PDB entry 3LCP | X-ray diffraction, 2.45 A resolution | chains A and C

[Chain A]
Name: Protein ERGIC-53
Organism: Homo sapiens
Notes: fragment: Carbohydrate Recognition Domain
Reference sequence: P49257 (LMAN1_HUMAN); residue numbers follow UniProt; this construct covers 32-277
Sequence (247 residues; each row starts with the number of its first residue):
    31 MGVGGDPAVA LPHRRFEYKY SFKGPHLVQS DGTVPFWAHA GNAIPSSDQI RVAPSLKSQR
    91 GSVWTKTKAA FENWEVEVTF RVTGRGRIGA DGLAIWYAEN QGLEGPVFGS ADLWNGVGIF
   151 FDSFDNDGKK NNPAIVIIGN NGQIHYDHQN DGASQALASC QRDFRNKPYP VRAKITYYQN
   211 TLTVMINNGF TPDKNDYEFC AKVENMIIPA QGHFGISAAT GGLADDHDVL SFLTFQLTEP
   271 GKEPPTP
Disordered / not traced: 31-40, 275-277
Sequence notes: expression tag (31)
Disulfide bonds: Cys190-Cys230
Metal / ion sites: Ca2+ site 1: Asp152, Phe154, Asn156, Asp181; Ca2+ site 2: Asp155, Asp157, Asn161, Asn162, Asp181
Curated features (UniProtKB/Swiss-Prot):
  - binding site (a carbohydrate): Ser88, Asp121, Asn156, His178, Gly251 to Leu253
  - binding site (Ca(2+)): Asp152, Phe154, Asn156, Asp181
From the paper describing this entry:
  - disease-associated variants - W67S: decreased stability (proposed by the authors, not directly observed)
  - disease-associated variants - W67S: decreased binding to Multiple coagulation factor deficiency protein 2 (chain C) (citing earlier work)

[Chain C]
Name: Multiple coagulation factor deficiency protein 2
Organism: Homo sapiens
Notes: fragment: EF-hand domains
Reference sequence: Q8NI22 (MCFD2_HUMAN); numbering as in UniProt (aligned over 58-146)
Sequence (93 residues; row label = number of the first residue in the row):
    54 GSHMGVINKP EAEMSPQELQ LHYFKMHDYD GNNLLDGLEL STAITHVHKE EGSEQAPLMS
   114 EDELINIIDG VLRDDDKNND GYIDYAEFAK SLQ
Disordered / not traced: 54-65, 99-109, 145-146
Sequence notes: expression tag (54-57)
Metal / ion sites: Ca2+ site 1: Asp81, Asp83, Asn85, Leu87, Glu92; Ca2+ site 2: Asp129, Asn131, Asp133, Tyr135, Glu140
Curated features (UniProtKB/Swiss-Prot):
  - binding site (Ca(2+)): Asp81, Asp83, Asn85, Glu92, Asp129, Asn131, Asp133, Tyr135, Glu140
  - modified residue: Ser106 (Phosphoserine)
From the paper describing this entry:
  - Ca2+ coordination: Asp81, Asp83, Glu92, Asp129
  - contacts within the chain: Leu87-Tyr135 (hydrophobic contact)
  - disease-associated variants - D81Y, D89A: decreased stability
  - disease-associated variants - D122V: unchanged stability
  - disease-associated variants - D81Y, D89A, D122V, D129E, Y135N, I136T: abolished binding to Protein ERGIC-53 (chain A) (citing earlier work)
  - mutagenesis - D81Y, D89A, Y135N: decreased stability
  - mutagenesis - D122V: unchanged stability

[How chain A and chain C interact]
Pairs across the interface - 33 pairs, chain A then chain C:
  His43(A) - Asn131(C)
  His43(A) - Asn132(C)
  Arg44(A) - Asp133(C)
  Arg45(A) - Leu125(C)
  Arg45(A) - Asn132(C)  hydrogen bond
  Arg45(A) - Asp133(C)
  Arg45(A) - Gly134(C)
  Phe46(A) - Asp89(C)
  Phe46(A) - Asp133(C)  hydrogen bond (backbone-backbone)
  Phe46(A) - Gly134(C)
  Tyr48(A) - Gly90(C)
  Tyr48(A) - Leu91(C)
  Tyr48(A) - Ile118(C)  hydrogen bond (side chain-backbone)
  Tyr48(A) - Ile121(C)  hydrophobic
  Tyr48(A) - Asp122(C)  hydrogen bond
  Lys49(A) - Ile118(C)
  Ser51(A) - Leu91(C)
  Phe52(A) - Leu91(C)  hydrophobic
  Lys53(A) - Asp83(C)  salt bridge
  Lys53(A) - Asp89(C)  salt bridge
  Lys53(A) - Leu91(C)
  Pro55(A) - Tyr82(C)
  His56(A) - Tyr82(C)
  His56(A) - Thr95(C)
  Gln59(A) - Leu111(C)
  Asp61(A) - Leu111(C)
  Pro65(A) - Glu114(C)
  Phe66(A) - Leu91(C)  hydrophobic
  Phe66(A) - Glu114(C)  hydrogen bond (backbone-side chain)
  Phe66(A) - Ile118(C)  hydrophobic
  Lys96(A) - Glu114(C)  salt bridge
  Phe265(A) - Tyr135(C)
  Pro274(A) - Asn132(C)  hydrogen bond (backbone-side chain)
Other interface residues (no listed pair), chain A (20 interface residues in all): Ser60, Val64
Other interface residues (no listed pair), chain C (21 interface residues in all): Glu92, Ser94, Thr98, Leu117
From the paper, about this interface:
  - residue pairs: Arg45(A)-Asn132(C) (hydrogen bond), Arg45(A)-Asp129(C) (water-mediated contact), Phe46(A)-Asp133(C) (backbone contact), Phe46(A)-Tyr135(C), Tyr48(A)-Asp122(C) (hydrogen bond), Lys49(A)-Asp122(C), Lys53(A)-Asp89(C) (salt bridge), Lys53(A)-Asp83(C) (salt bridge), Lys96(A)-Glu114(C) (salt bridge), Pro274(A)-Asn132(C) (hydrogen bond), Glu92(C)-Lys53(A) (water-mediated contact), Gly134(C)-Phe46(A)
  - interface residues, chain A: His43(A), Tyr48(A), Ser51(A), Gln59(A), Thr63(A)
  - interface residues, chain C: Tyr82(C), Gly90(C), Ser94(C), Thr98(C), Leu111(C), Ile118(C), Ile121(C), Leu125(C)

[Summary]
Chain A and chain C form an interface of 20 and 21 residues respectively, with 6 hydrogen bonds and 3 salt
bridges. Among the polar pairs are Lys53(A)-Asp83(C), Lys53(A)-Asp89(C) and Lys96(A)-Glu114(C). The authors
report hydrogen bonds between Arg45(A) and Asn132(C), Tyr48(A) and Asp122(C) and Pro274(A) and Asn132(C);
water-mediated contacts between Arg45(A) and Asp129(C) and Glu92(C) and Lys53(A); a backbone contact between
Phe46(A) and Asp133(C). From the paper: D81Y, D89A and D122V of chain C, among others, abolish binding to
Protein ERGIC-53 (chain A); interface residues His43(A), Tyr48(A) and Tyr82(C) among others; 7 substitutions
were tested in all.
Here chain A is Protein ERGIC-53 and chain C is Multiple coagulation factor deficiency protein 2, both from
Homo sapiens. Entry 3LCP (Crystal structure of the carbohydrate recognition domain of LMAN1 in complex with
MCFD2) was determined by X-ray diffraction.
